Entry 9MJ6 (X-ray diffraction, 3.06 A resolution); this record covers chains L and E of the 4 polymer chains in the assembly.

Chain L:
Name: 7A03 Fab light chain
From: Homo sapiens
Notes: antibody fragment or engineered binder
Amino-acid sequence (205 residues; each row starts with the number of its first residue; note: 7 numbers in that range are skipped by the numbering (no residue carries them; nothing is unmodelled there)):
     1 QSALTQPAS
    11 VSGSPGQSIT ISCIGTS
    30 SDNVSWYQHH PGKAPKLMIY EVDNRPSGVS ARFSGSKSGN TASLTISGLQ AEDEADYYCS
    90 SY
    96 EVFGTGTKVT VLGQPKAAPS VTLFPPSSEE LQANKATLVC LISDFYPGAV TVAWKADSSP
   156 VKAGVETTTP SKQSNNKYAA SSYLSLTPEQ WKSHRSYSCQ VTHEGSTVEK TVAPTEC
Unresolved in the structure: 1-2, 211-212
Cystine bridges: Cys23-Cys88, Cys135-Cys194

Chain E:
Name: 7A03 Fab heavy chain
From: Homo sapiens
Notes: antibody fragment or engineered binder
Amino-acid sequence (221 residues; each row starts with the number of its first residue; a row labelled like 82A-82C holds insertion residues (82A, then the next letters in order)):
     1 QVQLVQSGAE VKKPGASVKV SCKASGYTFD DYYMHWVRQA PGQGLEWMGW MN
   52A P
    53 KTGGVNYAQR FQGRVTMTRD RSIDTAYMEL
82A-82C NSL
    83 RSDDTAMYYC ARDYGGGY
100A-100B PL
   101 DFWGQGTLVT VFNQIKGPSV FPLAPSSKST SGGTAALGCL VKDYFPEPVT VSWNSGALTS
   161 GVHTFPAVLQ SSGLYSLSSV VTVPSSSLGT QTYICNVNHK PSNTKVDKKV EPKSC
Unresolved in the structure: 126-133, 213-215
Cystine bridges: Cys22-Cys92, Cys139-Cys195

How chain L and chain E interact:
Contacting residue pairs - 37 pairs, chain L then chain E:
  Phe119(L) with Leu123(E), hydrophobic; Ala124(E); Ala136(E); Val180(E), hydrophobic
  Ser122(L) with Phe121(E); Pro122(E)
  Glu124(L) with Val120(E); Phe121(E); Pro122(E); Lys208(E)
  Glu125(L) with Phe121(E); Leu140(E); Lys142(E), salt bridge
  Lys130(L) with Lys142(E)
  Thr132(L) with Leu140(E); Lys142(E)
  Val134(L) with Leu140(E), hydrophobic; Ser178(E)
  Leu136(L) with Phe165(E), hydrophobic; Ser178(E)
  Ile137(L) with Phe165(E)
  Glu161(L) with Val168(E); Leu169(E); Gln170(E); Ser171(E)
  Thr163(L) with Ala167(E); Val168(E)
  Ser166(L) with Pro166(E)
  Gln168(L) with His163(E), hydrogen bond
  Ala174(L) with His163(E); Phe165(E), hydrophobic
  Ser176(L) with Pro166(E)
  Tyr178(L) with Leu140(E), hydrophobic; Val168(E), hydrophobic; Ser176(E); Leu177(E); Ser178(E), hydrogen bond
Other interface residues (no listed pair), chain L (20 interface residues in all): Ser138, Thr162, Ala175, Ser180
Other interface residues (no listed pair), chain E (25 interface residues in all): Gln43, Pro125, Leu137, Gly138

Overview:
20 residues of chain L and 25 residues of chain E are in contact; the contacts include 2 hydrogen bonds and 1
salt bridge. Polar pairs include Glu125(L)-Lys142(E), Gln168(L)-His163(E) and Tyr178(L)-Ser178(E).
Chain L is 7A03 Fab light chain and chain E is 7A03 Fab heavy chain, both from Homo sapiens; the structure,
Crystal structure of the VRC01-class antibody 7A03 derived from GT1.1 vaccination, was determined by X-ray
diffraction together with 9MIA, 9MIB, 9MIC, 9MID, 9MIF, 9MIH and 4 further entries from the same study.
